Entry 8CQG (X-ray diffraction, 1.74 A resolution); this record covers chain A.

Chain A:
Molecule: Alpha-amylase
Source organism: Pseudoalteromonas haloplanktis
Notes: EC 3.2.1.1
UniProtKB: P29957 (AMY_PSEHA); residues 1-447 here correspond to UniProt positions 25-471 (UniProt number = residue number + 24)
Chain sequence (450 residues; row label = number of the first residue in the row; note: 2 numbers in that range are skipped by the numbering (no residue carries them; nothing is unmodelled there); a row labelled like 269A-269C holds insertion residues (269A, then the next letters in order); numbering starts at 0):
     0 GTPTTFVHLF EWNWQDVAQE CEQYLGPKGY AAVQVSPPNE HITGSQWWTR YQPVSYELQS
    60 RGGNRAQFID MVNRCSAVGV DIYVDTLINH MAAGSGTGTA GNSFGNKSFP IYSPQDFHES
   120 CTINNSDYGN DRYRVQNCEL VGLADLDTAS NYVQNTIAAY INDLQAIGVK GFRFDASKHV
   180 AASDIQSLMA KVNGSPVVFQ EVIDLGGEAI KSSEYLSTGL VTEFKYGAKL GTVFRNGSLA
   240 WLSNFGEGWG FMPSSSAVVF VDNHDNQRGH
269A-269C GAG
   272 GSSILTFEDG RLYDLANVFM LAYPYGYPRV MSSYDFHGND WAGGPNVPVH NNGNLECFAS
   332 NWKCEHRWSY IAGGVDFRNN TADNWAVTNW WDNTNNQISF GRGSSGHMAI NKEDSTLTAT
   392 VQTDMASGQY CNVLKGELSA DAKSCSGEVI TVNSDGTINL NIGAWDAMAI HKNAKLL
Not modelled in the structure: 269A-269C
Differences from the reference sequence: expression tag (0, 448); engineered mutation Val77 (Ala101 in P29957), Leu204 (Gln228 in P29957), Gly226 (Ser250 in P29957), Ala227 (Thr251 in P29957), Lys228 (Glu252 in P29957), Thr231 (Asn255 in P29957), Val232 (Thr256 in P29957), Arg300 (Lys324 in P29957), Asn310 (Asp334 in P29957), Asp311 (Thr335 in P29957), Trp312 (Asp336 in P29957); linker (209-211, 269B-269C, 272-277)
Cystine bridges: Cys20-Cys74, Cys120-Cys137, Cys328-Cys335, Cys402-Cys416
Ion coordination: Ca2+: Asn88, Gln135, Asp144, His178
From the paper describing this entry:
  - conformationally variable residues (order/disorder transition): Gly272
  - catalytic residues: Asp174, Glu200 (citing earlier work)

Summary:
Asn88, Gln135, Asp144 and His178 form the Ca2+ site. The paper reports catalytic residues Asp174 and Glu200;
conformational variability at Gly272.
Chain A is Alpha-amylase (Pseudoalteromonas haloplanktis); the structure, Crystal Structure of a Chimeric
Alpha-Amylase from Pseudoalteromonas Haloplanktis, was determined by X-ray diffraction (same publication as
8CQF).
